6P71 - chains D and E of the 9 polymer chains in the assembly; structure by X-ray diffraction, 2.92 A resolution.

# Chain D
Name: DNA-directed RNA polymerase subunit beta'
Source organism: Thermus thermophilus
Notes: EC 2.7.7.6
UniProtKB: Q8RQE8 (RPOC_THET8); residues 1-1524 here = UniProt positions 1-1524
Chain sequence (1524 residues; each row starts with the number of its first residue):
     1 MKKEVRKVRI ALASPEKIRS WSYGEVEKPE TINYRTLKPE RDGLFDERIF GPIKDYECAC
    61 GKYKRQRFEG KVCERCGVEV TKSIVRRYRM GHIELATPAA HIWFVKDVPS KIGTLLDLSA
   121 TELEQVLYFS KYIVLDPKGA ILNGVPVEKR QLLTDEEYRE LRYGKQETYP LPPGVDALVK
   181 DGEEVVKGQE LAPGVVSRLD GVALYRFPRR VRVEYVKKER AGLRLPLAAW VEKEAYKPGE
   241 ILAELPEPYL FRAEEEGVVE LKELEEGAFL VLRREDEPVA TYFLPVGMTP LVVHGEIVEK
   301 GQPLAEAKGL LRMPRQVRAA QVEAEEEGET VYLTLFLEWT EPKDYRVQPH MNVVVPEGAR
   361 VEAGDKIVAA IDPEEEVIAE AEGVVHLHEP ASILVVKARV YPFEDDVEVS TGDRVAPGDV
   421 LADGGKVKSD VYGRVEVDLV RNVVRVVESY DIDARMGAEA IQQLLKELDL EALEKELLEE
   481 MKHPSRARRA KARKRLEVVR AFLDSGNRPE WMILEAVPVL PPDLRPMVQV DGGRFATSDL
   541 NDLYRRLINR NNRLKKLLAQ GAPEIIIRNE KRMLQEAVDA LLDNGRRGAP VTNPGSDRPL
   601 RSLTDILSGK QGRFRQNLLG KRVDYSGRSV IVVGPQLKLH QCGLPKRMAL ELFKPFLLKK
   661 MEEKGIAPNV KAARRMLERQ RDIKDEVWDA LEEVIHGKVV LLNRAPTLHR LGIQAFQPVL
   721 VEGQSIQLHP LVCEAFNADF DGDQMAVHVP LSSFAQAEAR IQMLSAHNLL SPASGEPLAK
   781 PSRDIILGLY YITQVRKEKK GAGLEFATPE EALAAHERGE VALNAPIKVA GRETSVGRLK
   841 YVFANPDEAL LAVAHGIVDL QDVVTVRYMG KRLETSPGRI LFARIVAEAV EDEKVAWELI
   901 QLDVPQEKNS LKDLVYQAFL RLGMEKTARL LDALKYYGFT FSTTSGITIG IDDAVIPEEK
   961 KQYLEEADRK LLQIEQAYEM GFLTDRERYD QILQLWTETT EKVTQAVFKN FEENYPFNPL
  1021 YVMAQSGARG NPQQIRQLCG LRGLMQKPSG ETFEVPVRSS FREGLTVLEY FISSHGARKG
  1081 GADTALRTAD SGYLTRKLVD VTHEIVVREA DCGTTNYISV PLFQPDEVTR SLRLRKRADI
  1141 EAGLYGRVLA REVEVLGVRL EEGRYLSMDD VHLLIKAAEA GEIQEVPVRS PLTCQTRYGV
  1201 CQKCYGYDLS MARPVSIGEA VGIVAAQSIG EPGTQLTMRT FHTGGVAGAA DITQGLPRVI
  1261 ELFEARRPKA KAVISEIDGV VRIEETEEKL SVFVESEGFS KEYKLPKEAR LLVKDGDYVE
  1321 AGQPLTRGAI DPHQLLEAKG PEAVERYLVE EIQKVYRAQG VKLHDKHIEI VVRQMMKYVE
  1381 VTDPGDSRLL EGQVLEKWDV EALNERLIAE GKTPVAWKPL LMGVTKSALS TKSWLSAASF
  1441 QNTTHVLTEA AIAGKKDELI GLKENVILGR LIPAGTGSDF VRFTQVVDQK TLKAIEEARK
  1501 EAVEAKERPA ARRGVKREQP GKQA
Not modelled in the structure: 1-2, 1503-1524
Ion coordination: Zn2+ site 1: Cys58, Cys60, Cys73, Cys76; Mg2+ site 1: Asp739, Asp741, Asp743 (shared with 1 residue of chain I); Mg2+ site 2: Asp739 (together with UTP); Zn2+ site 2: Cys1112, Cys1194, Cys1201, Cys1204
Small-molecule neighbours: UTP (uridine 5'-triphosphate): Arg704, Pro706, Asn737, Asp739, Asp741, Arg783, Arg1029, Gln1235, Met1238, Arg1239, His1242

# Chain E
Name: DNA-directed RNA polymerase subunit omega
Source organism: Thermus thermophilus
Notes: EC 2.7.7.6
UniProtKB: A0A1J1EUF1 (A0A1J1EUF1_THETH); residue numbers follow UniProt; this construct covers 1-99
Chain sequence (99 residues; numbered 1 to 99; the number before each row is that of its first residue):
     1 MAEPGIDKLF GMVDSKYRLT VVVAKRAQQL LRHGFKNTVL EPEERPKMQT LEGLFDDPNA
    61 VTWAMKELLT GRLVFGENLV PEDRLQKEME RLYPVEREE
Not modelled in the structure: 1, 96-99

# Chain D / chain E interface
Contacting residue pairs (98):
  His640(D) - Ala2(E)  hydrogen bond (side chain-backbone)
  Asp689(D) - Leu51(E)
  Glu693(D) - Met48(E)
  Glu693(D) - Thr50(E)
  His696(D) - Met48(E)
  His696(D) - Asp57(E)  salt bridge
  His696(D) - Asn59(E)  hydrogen bond (backbone-side chain)
  Gly697(D) - Asn59(E)  hydrogen bond (backbone-side chain)
  Lys698(D) - Asn59(E)
  Ser753(D) - Gln28(E)
  Ser753(D) - Leu31(E)
  Ser753(D) - Val61(E)
  Phe754(D) - Val21(E)  hydrophobic
  Phe754(D) - Ala24(E)  hydrophobic
  Ala757(D) - Thr20(E)
  Ala757(D) - Ala24(E)  hydrophobic
  Glu758(D) - Thr20(E)
  Arg760(D) - Glu3(E)  salt bridge
  Arg760(D) - Asn59(E)  hydrogen bond
  Arg760(D) - Val61(E)
  Arg760(D) - Thr62(E)  hydrogen bond
  Ile761(D) - Phe10(E)  hydrophobic
  Ile761(D) - Thr20(E)
  Ile761(D) - Val23(E)  hydrophobic
  Gln762(D) - Tyr17(E)
  Gln762(D) - Thr20(E)  hydrogen bond
  Leu764(D) - Glu3(E)
  Ala766(D) - Ala2(E)
  His767(D) - Ala2(E)
  His767(D) - Glu3(E)  hydrogen bond (side chain-backbone)
  His767(D) - Ile6(E)
  Gly923(D) - Asp7(E)
  Met924(D) - Asp7(E)  hydrogen bond (backbone-side chain)
  Met924(D) - Phe10(E)  hydrophobic
  Glu925(D) - Ala2(E)
  Glu925(D) - Glu3(E)
  Glu925(D) - Pro4(E)
  Glu925(D) - Gly5(E)  hydrogen bond (side chain-backbone)
  Glu925(D) - Ile6(E)
  Glu925(D) - Asp7(E)  hydrogen bond (backbone-side chain)
  Met1211(D) - Lys16(E)  hydrogen bond
  Arg1213(D) - Phe10(E)
  Ser1216(D) - Ser15(E)
  Ser1216(D) - Lys16(E)  hydrogen bond (side chain-backbone)
  Ile1217(D) - Ser15(E)  hydrogen bond (backbone-side chain)
  Ile1217(D) - Tyr17(E)
  Gly1218(D) - Tyr17(E)
  Glu1219(D) - Tyr17(E)  hydrogen bond
  Gly1475(D) - Tyr17(E)
  Thr1476(D) - Tyr17(E)
  Thr1476(D) - Thr20(E)
  Phe1480(D) - Asp14(E)
  Phe1480(D) - Arg18(E)  hydrogen bond (backbone-side chain)
  Phe1480(D) - Glu77(E)
  Val1481(D) - Ser15(E)
  Val1481(D) - Arg18(E)
  Val1481(D) - Val21(E)
  Arg1482(D) - Val21(E)
  Arg1482(D) - Lys25(E)  hydrogen bond (backbone-side chain)
  Phe1483(D) - Lys25(E)  hydrogen bond (backbone-side chain)
  Phe1483(D) - Glu77(E)
  Thr1484(D) - Arg18(E)  hydrogen bond
  Thr1484(D) - Val22(E)
  Thr1484(D) - Lys25(E)  hydrogen bond (backbone-side chain)
  Thr1484(D) - Gly76(E)
  Gln1485(D) - Val74(E)
  Gln1485(D) - Phe75(E)
  Gln1485(D) - Gly76(E)  hydrogen bond (backbone-backbone)
  Gln1485(D) - Asn78(E)
  Gln1485(D) - Leu79(E)  hydrogen bond (side chain-backbone)
  Gln1485(D) - Val80(E)  hydrogen bond (side chain-backbone)
  Gln1485(D) - Glu82(E)  hydrogen bond
  Val1486(D) - Val22(E)  hydrophobic
  Val1486(D) - Gln29(E)  hydrogen bond (backbone-side chain)
  Val1486(D) - Val74(E)
  Val1487(D) - Leu73(E)
  Val1487(D) - Val74(E)  hydrogen bond (backbone-backbone)
  Val1487(D) - Leu85(E)  hydrophobic
  Asp1488(D) - Arg26(E)  salt bridge
  Asp1488(D) - Val39(E)
  Asp1488(D) - Leu73(E)
  Asp1488(D) - Met89(E)
  Gln1489(D) - Arg72(E)
  Gln1489(D) - Val74(E)
  Lys1490(D) - Tyr93(E)
  Thr1491(D) - Leu85(E)
  Thr1491(D) - Met89(E)
  Thr1491(D) - Leu92(E)
  Ala1494(D) - Glu88(E)
  Ala1494(D) - Arg91(E)
  Ala1494(D) - Leu92(E)  hydrophobic
  Ile1495(D) - Arg84(E)
  Ile1495(D) - Leu85(E)  hydrophobic
  Ile1495(D) - Glu88(E)  hydrogen bond (backbone-side chain)
  Ala1498(D) - Glu88(E)
  Arg1499(D) - Leu79(E)
  Arg1499(D) - Val80(E)
  Arg1499(D) - Pro81(E)
Other interface residues (no listed pair), chain D (47 interface residues in all): Lys664, Ala928, Gln1202, Asp1208
Other interface residues (no listed pair), chain E (53 interface residues in all): Leu19, Asn37, Lys47, Pro58, Met65

# Summary
The interface between chain D and chain E involves 47 residues on one side and 53 on the other; the contacts
include 26 hydrogen bonds and 3 salt bridges. Among the polar pairs are His696(D)-Asp57(E), Arg760(D)-Glu3(E)
and Asp1488(D)-Arg26(E). Chain D binds UTP.
Chain D is DNA-directed RNA polymerase subunit beta' and chain E is DNA-directed RNA polymerase subunit omega,
both from Thermus thermophilus; the structure, X-ray crystal structure of a bacterial reiterative
transcription complex of pyrBI promoter, was determined by X-ray diffraction together with 6OVR, 6OVY, 6OW3,
6OY5, 6OY6, 6OY7 and 6P70 from the same study.
